PDB entry 3CL1 | X-ray diffraction, 2.40 A resolution | chain A

== Chain A ==
Protein: Mll3241 protein
Source organism: Rhizobium loti
Notes: fragment: cyclic nucleotide binding domain
UniProtKB: Q98GN8 (Q98GN8_RHILO); residue numbers follow UniProt; this construct covers 216-355
Chain sequence (140 residues; numbered 216 to 355; the number before each row is that of its first residue):
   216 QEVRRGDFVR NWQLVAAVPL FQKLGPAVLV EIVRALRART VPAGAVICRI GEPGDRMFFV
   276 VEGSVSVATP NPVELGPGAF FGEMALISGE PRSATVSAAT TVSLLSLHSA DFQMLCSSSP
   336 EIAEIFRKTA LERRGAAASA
Disordered / not traced: 216-219, 350-355
Metal / ion sites: K+: A250, D326
Residues lining bound ligands: cyclic guanosine monophosphate (PCG): C263, V282, T284, V288, L290, F296, G297, E298, M299, A300, P306, R307, S308, A309, V311, R348
UniProt features mapped onto this chain:
  - binding site (3',5'-cyclic AMP): G297, E298, R307, S308, R348
  - mutagenesis: W227 (W227A: Loss of channel activity), R348 (R348A: Loss of cAMP binding. Loss of channel activity)
What the authors report for this chain:
  - binding site for cyclic guanosine monophosphate: E298, R307, S308, R348
  - specificity-determining residues: S308
  - mutagenesis - R307A (205.1 +/- 10.4 uM): decreased binding to cAMP
  - mutagenesis - R307E (Kd > 1.5 mM), R307W (Kd > 1.5 mM): abolished binding to 8-NBD cAMP
  - contacts within the chain: G266-R307 (backbone contact), E267-R307 (backbone contact), L301-F327

== Summary ==
Chain A binds cyclic guanosine monophosphate. A250 and D326 coordinate K+. From UniProt: 5 residues binding
3',5'-cyclic AMP and 2 mutagenesis sites. From the paper: a binding site for cyclic guanosine monophosphate at
E298, R307 and S308 among others; R307E and R307W abolish binding to 8-NBD cAMP.
Chain A is Mll3241 protein (Rhizobium loti); the structure, M. loti cyclic-nucleotide binding domain,
cyclic-GMP bound, was determined by X-ray diffraction together with 3CLP and 3CO2 from the same study.
